6K26 - chain A; structure by X-ray diffraction, 1.85 A resolution.

[Chain A]
Name: Methionine aminopeptidase
Source organism: Vibrio cholerae
Notes: EC 3.4.11.18
UniProtKB: A0A085RSZ7 (A0A085RSZ7_VIBCL); residue numbers follow UniProt; this construct covers 1-280
Sequence (300 residues; numbered -19 to 280; the number before each row is that of its first residue; numbers below 1 keep their minus sign (Met-19 is residue -19)):
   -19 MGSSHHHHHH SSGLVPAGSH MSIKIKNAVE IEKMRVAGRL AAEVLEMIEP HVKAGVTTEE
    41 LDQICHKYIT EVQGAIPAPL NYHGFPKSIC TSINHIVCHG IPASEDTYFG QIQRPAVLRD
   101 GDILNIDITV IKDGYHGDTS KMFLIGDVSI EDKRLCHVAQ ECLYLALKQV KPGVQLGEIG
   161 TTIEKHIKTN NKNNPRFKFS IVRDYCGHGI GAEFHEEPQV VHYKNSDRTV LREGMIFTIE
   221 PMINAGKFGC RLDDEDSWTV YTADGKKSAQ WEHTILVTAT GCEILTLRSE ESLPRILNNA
Not modelled in the structure: -19 to 1
Sequence notes: expression tag (-19 to 0)
Metal / ion sites: Na+: Asn74, Ile76, Ser248

[In short]
The Na+ site is built by Asn74, Ile76 and Ser248.
Chain A is Methionine aminopeptidase (Vibrio cholerae); the structure, Crystal structure of Vibrio cholerae
methionine aminopeptidase, was determined by X-ray diffraction (same publication as 6LH7 and 6KSG).
